Entry 8F7W (electron microscopy, 3.19 A resolution); this record covers chains B and C of the 6 polymer chains in the assembly.

== Chain B ==
Molecule: Guanine nucleotide-binding protein G(I)/G(S)/G(T) subunit beta-1
Source organism: Rattus norvegicus
UniProt: P54311 (GBB1_RAT); numbering as in UniProt (aligned over 2-340)
Chain sequence (353 residues; each row starts with the number of its first residue; numbers below 1 keep their minus sign (Met-12 is residue -12)):
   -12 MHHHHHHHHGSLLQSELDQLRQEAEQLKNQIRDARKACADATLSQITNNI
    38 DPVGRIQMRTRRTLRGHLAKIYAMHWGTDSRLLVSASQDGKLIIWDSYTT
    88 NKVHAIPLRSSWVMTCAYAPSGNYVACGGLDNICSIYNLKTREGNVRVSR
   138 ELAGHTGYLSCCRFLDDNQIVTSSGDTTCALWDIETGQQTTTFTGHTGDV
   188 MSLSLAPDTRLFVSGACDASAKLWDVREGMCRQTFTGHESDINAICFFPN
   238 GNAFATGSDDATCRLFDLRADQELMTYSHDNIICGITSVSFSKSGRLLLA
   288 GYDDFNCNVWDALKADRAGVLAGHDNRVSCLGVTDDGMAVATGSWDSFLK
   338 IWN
Disordered / not traced: -12 to 5
Construct notes: expression tag (-12 to 1)
UniProt features mapped onto this chain:
  - modified residue: Ser2 (N-acetylserine), His266 (Phosphohistidine)

== Chain C ==
Molecule: Guanine nucleotide-binding protein G(I)/G(S)/G(O) subunit gamma-2
Source organism: Bos taurus
UniProt: P63212 (GBG2_BOVIN); residues 1-68 here = UniProt positions 1-68
Chain sequence (68 residues; numbered 1 to 68; the number before each row is that of its first residue):
     1 MASNNTASIAQARKLVEQLKMEANIDRIKVSKAAADLMAYCEAHAKEDPL
    51 LTPVPASENPFREKKFFC
Disordered / not traced: 1-8, 64-68
UniProt features mapped onto this chain:
  - modified residue: Ala2 (N-acetylalanine), Cys68 (Cysteine methyl ester)
  - lipidation: Cys68 (S-geranylgeranyl cysteine)

== Interface between chain B and chain C ==
Residue-residue contacts (77):
  Leu7(B) - Arg13(C)
  Leu7(B) - Val16(C)
  Ala11(B) - Val16(C)  hydrophobic
  Ala11(B) - Leu19(C)
  Leu14(B) - Val16(C)
  Leu14(B) - Leu19(C)  hydrophobic
  Leu14(B) - Lys20(C)
  Lys15(B) - Leu19(C)
  Ile18(B) - Leu19(C)  hydrophobic
  Ile18(B) - Arg27(C)
  Ala21(B) - Arg27(C)
  Arg22(B) - Glu22(C)  salt bridge
  Arg22(B) - Arg27(C)
  Ala24(B) - Lys29(C)  hydrogen bond (backbone-side chain)
  Cys25(B) - Arg27(C)
  Cys25(B) - Ile28(C)
  Cys25(B) - Lys29(C)
  Cys25(B) - Val30(C)  hydrogen bond (backbone-backbone)
  Asp27(B) - Lys29(C)
  Asp27(B) - Val30(C)
  Ala28(B) - Val30(C)
  Leu30(B) - Ala34(C)  hydrophobic
  Ile33(B) - Ser31(C)
  Ile33(B) - Ala34(C)  hydrophobic
  Ile33(B) - Met38(C)  hydrophobic
  Thr34(B) - Met38(C)
  Val40(B) - Leu51(C)  hydrophobic
  Met45(B) - Leu50(C)  hydrophobic
  Arg48(B) - Phe61(C)
  Arg49(B) - Arg62(C)  hydrogen bond (side chain-backbone)
  Ser84(B) - Phe61(C)
  Tyr85(B) - Pro60(C)
  Tyr85(B) - Phe61(C)  hydrophobic
  Cys218(B) - Gln18(C)
  Arg219(B) - Glu22(C)
  Gln220(B) - Ile25(C)
  Thr221(B) - Glu22(C)  hydrogen bond (backbone-side chain)
  Phe235(B) - Leu37(C)  hydrophobic
  Phe235(B) - Tyr40(C)  hydrophobic
  Phe235(B) - Cys41(C)  hydrophobic
  Pro236(B) - Tyr40(C)
  Leu252(B) - Leu37(C)  hydrophobic
  Asp254(B) - Ala33(C)
  Arg256(B) - Arg27(C)
  Arg256(B) - Ile28(C)
  Arg256(B) - Asp36(C)  salt bridge
  Ala257(B) - Ile28(C)
  Asp258(B) - Arg27(C)  salt bridge
  Gln259(B) - Val30(C)
  Leu261(B) - Val30(C)  hydrophobic
  Ser279(B) - Asp48(C)  hydrogen bond
  Ser279(B) - Leu50(C)
  Lys280(B) - Tyr40(C)
  Lys280(B) - Glu47(C)  salt bridge
  Lys280(B) - Asp48(C)
  Ser281(B) - Tyr40(C)
  Ser281(B) - Cys41(C)  hydrogen bond (backbone-side chain)
  Ser281(B) - His44(C)
  Ser281(B) - Asp48(C)  hydrogen bond
  Gly282(B) - Cys41(C)
  Arg283(B) - Cys41(C)
  Arg283(B) - Leu51(C)
  Leu284(B) - Leu50(C)
  Leu300(B) - Cys41(C)  hydrophobic
  Val320(B) - Leu50(C)  hydrophobic
  Asp323(B) - Pro49(C)
  Gly324(B) - Pro49(C)
  Gly324(B) - Leu50(C)
  Met325(B) - Pro49(C)  hydrophobic
  Met325(B) - Leu50(C)
  Met325(B) - Asn59(C)
  Met325(B) - Pro60(C)
  Met325(B) - Phe61(C)  hydrophobic
  Ala326(B) - Phe61(C)  hydrophobic
  Val327(B) - Leu50(C)  hydrophobic
  Ile338(B) - Phe61(C)  hydrophobic
  Asn340(B) - Asn59(C)  hydrogen bond
Other interface residues (no listed pair), chain B (54 interface residues in all): Ala26, Thr29, Ile37, Ile43, Met217, Asn237
Other interface residues (no listed pair), chain C (34 interface residues in all): Met21, Ala23, Asp26, Glu42, Glu58

== Overview ==
The interface between chain B and chain C involves 54 residues on one side and 34 on the other, with 8
hydrogen bonds and 4 salt bridges. Among the polar pairs are Arg22(B)-Glu22(C), Arg256(B)-Asp36(C) and
Asp258(B)-Arg27(C).
Here chain B is Guanine nucleotide-binding protein G(I)/G(S)/G(T) subunit beta-1 (Rattus norvegicus) and chain
C is Guanine nucleotide-binding protein G(I)/G(S)/G(O) subunit gamma-2 (Bos taurus). Entry 8F7W (Gi bound
kappa-opioid receptor in complex with dynorphin) was determined by electron microscopy together with 8F7Q,
8F7R, 8F7S and 8F7X from the same study.
